4BXX - chains A and N of the 16 polymer chains in the assembly; structure by X-ray diffraction, 3.28 A resolution.

# Chain A
Name: DNA-directed RNA polymerase II subunit RPB1
Organism: Saccharomyces cerevisiae
Notes: EC 2.7.7.6
UniProt: P04050 (RPB1_YEAST); numbering as in UniProt (aligned over 1-1733)
Chain sequence (1733 residues; numbered 1 to 1733; the number before each row is that of its first residue):
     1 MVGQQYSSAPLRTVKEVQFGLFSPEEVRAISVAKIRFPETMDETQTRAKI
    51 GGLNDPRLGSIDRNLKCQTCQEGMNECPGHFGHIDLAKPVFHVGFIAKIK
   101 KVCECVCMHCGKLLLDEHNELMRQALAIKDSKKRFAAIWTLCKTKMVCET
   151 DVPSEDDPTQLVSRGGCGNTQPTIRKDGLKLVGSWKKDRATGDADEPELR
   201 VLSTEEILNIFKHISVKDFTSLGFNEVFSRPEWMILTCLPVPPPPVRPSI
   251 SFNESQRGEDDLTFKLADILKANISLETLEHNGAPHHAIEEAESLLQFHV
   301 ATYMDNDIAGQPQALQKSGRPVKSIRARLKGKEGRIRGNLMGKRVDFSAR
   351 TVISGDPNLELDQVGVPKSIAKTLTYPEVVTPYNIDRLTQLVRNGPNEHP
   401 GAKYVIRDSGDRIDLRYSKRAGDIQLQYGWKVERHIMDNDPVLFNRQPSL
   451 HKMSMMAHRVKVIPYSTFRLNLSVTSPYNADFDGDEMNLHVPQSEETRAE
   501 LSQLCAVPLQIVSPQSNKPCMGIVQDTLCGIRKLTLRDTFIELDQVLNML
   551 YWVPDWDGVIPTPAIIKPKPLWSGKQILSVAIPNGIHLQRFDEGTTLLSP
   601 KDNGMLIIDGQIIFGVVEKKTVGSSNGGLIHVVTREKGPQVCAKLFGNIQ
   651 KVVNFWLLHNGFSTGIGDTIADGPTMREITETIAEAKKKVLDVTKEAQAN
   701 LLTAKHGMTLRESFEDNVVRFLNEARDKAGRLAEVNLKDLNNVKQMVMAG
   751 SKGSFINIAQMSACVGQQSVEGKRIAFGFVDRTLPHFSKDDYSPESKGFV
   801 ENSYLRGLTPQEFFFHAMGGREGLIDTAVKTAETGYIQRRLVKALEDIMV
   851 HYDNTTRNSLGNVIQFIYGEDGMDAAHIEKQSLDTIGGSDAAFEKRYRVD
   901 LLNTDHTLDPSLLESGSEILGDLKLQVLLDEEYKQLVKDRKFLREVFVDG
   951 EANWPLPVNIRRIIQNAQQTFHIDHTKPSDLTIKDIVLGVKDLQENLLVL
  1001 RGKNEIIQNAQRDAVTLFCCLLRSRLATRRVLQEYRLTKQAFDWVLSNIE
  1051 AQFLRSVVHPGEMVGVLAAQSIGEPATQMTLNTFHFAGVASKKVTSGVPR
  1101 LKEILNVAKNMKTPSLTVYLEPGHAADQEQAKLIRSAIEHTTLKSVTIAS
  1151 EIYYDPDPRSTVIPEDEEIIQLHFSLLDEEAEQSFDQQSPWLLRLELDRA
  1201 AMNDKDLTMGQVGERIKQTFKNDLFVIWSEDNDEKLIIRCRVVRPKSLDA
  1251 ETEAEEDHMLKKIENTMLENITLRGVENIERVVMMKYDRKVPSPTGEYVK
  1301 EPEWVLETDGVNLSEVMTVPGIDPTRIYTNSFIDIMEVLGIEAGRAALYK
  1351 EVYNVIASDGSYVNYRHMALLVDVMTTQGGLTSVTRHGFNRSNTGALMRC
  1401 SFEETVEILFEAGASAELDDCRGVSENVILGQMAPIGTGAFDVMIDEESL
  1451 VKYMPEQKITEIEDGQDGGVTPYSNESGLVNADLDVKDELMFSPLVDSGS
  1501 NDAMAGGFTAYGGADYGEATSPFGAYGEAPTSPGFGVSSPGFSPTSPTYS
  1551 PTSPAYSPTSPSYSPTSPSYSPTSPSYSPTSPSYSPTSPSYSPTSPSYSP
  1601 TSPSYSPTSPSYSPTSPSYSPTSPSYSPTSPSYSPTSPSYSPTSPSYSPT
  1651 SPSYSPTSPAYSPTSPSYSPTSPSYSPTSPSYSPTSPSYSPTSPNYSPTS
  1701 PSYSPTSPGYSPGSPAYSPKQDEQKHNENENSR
Unresolved in the structure: 1, 187-194, 1082-1091, 1247-1253, 1456-1733
Ion coordination: Zn2+ site 1: Cys67, Cys70, Cys77, His80; Zn2+ site 2: Cys107, Cys110, Cys148, Cys167; Mg2+: Asp481, Asp483, Asp485 (shared with 1 residue of chain P)
UniProt features mapped onto this chain:
  - region: Pro248 to Asp260 (Lid loop), Asn306 to Lys323 (Rudder loop), Pro810 to Glu822 (Bridging helix)
  - binding site (Zn(2+)): Cys67, Cys70, Cys77, His80, Cys107, Cys110, Cys148, Cys167
  - binding site (Mg(2+)): Asp481, Asp483, Asp485
  - modified residue: Thr1471 (Phosphothreonine)
  - cross-link (Glycyl lysine isopeptide (Lys-Gly)): Lys695 (interchain with G-Cter in ubiquitin), Lys1246 (interchain with G-Cter in ubiquitin), Lys1350 (interchain with G-Cter in ubiquitin)
  - natural variant: Ser1653 to Pro1659 (deletion: In strain: A364A)
  - mutagenesis: Lys1246 (K1246R: Impairs ubiquitination during transcription stress)

# Chain N
Molecule: 14-nt DNA strand
Sequence (14 nucleotides; row label = number of the first residue in the row; numbering starts at 0):
     0 GAGGTAAGCTAGCT
Unresolved in the structure: 0, 11-13

# How chain A and chain N interact
Pairs across the interface (8; chain A residue first):
  Lys100(A) - DC8(N)  salt bridge to the phosphate
  Lys101(A) - DG7(N)  salt bridge to the phosphate
  Trp139(A) - DG7(N)  phosphate contact
  Trp139(A) - DC8(N)  phosphate contact
  Ala1108(A) - DT4(N)  phosphate contact
  Lys1109(A) - DT4(N)  hydrogen bond to the phosphate
  Arg1386(A) - DG3(N)  base contact
  His1387(A) - DA5(N)  sugar contact
Also at the interface, not in a pair above, chain A (9 interface residues in all): Arg175, Val1107
Also at the interface, not in a pair above, chain N (6 interface residues in all): DT9

# In short
Chain A and chain N form an interface of 9 and 6 residues respectively, with 1 hydrogen bond and 2 salt
bridges. Among the polar pairs are Lys1109(A)-DT4(N), Lys100(A)-DC8(N) and Lys101(A)-DG7(N).
Chain A is DNA-directed RNA polymerase II subunit RPB1 (Saccharomyces cerevisiae) and chain N is a 14-nt DNA
strand; the structure, Arrested RNA polymerase II-Bye1 complex, was determined by X-ray diffraction, deposited
together with 4BXZ, 4BY1 and 4BY7.
